Entry 5K8P (X-ray diffraction, 2.20 A resolution); this record covers chains G and H of the 8 polymer chains in the assembly.

[Chain G (and H)]
Molecule: 5-nitroanthranilic acid aminohydrolase
Organism: Bradyrhizobium sp
Notes: EC 3.5.99.8; chain H of this document is another copy of the same molecule, construct and numbering; everything in this record applies to it too
UniProt: D3WZ85 (NAAA_BRASZ); numbering as in UniProt (aligned over 1-425)
Chain sequence (425 residues; row label = number of the first residue in the row):
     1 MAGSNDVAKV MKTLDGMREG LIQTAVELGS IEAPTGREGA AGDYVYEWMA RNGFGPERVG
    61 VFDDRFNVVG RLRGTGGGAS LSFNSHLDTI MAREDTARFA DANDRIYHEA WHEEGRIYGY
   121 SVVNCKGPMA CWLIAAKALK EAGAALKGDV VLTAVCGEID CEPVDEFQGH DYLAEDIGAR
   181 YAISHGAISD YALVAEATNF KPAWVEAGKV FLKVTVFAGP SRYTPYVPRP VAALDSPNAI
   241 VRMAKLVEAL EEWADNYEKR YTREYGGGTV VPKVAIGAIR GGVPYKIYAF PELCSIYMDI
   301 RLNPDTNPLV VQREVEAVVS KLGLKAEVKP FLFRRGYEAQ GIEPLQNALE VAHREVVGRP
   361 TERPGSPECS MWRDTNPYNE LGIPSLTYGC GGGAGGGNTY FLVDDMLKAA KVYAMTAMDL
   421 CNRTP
Unresolved in the structure: 1-4 (chain H: 1-3)
Sequence notes: engineered mutation A289 (Arg in D3WZ85)
Swiss-Prot annotation at these positions:
  - active site: D88, E158 (Proton acceptor)
Metal / ion sites: Zn2+: H86, N124, E196 (together with 6R8)
Residues lining bound ligands: 6R8 ((6R)-6-azanyl-3-nitro-6-oxidanyl-cyclohexa-1,3-diene-1-carboxylic acid): H86, I90, N124, E158, I159, D160, E196, M371, W372, R373, A394

[How chain G and chain H interact]
Residue-residue contacts - 161 pairs, chain G then chain H:
  I90(G) - Y288(H)
  A92(G) - K286(H)
  D95(G) - K286(H)  salt bridge
  T96(G) - L293(H)
  A97(G) - G282(H)  hydrogen bond (backbone-backbone)
  A97(G) - P291(H)
  R98(G) - K286(H)
  R98(G) - Y288(H)  hydrogen bond
  R98(G) - P291(H)
  R98(G) - E292(H)  hydrogen bond (backbone-backbone)
  F99(G) - S221(H)
  F99(G) - E292(H)
  A100(G) - E292(H)  hydrogen bond (backbone-side chain)
  D101(G) - E292(H)
  I159(G) - Y288(H)
  D160(G) - Y223(H)  hydrogen bond
  D160(G) - Y288(H)
  C161(G) - Y285(H)
  C161(G) - K286(H)
  C161(G) - Y288(H)  hydrophobic
  E162(G) - Y285(H)  hydrogen bond (backbone-backbone)
  V164(G) - P284(H)
  F167(G) - P284(H)  hydrophobic
  F167(G) - Y285(H)  hydrophobic
  Y172(G) - Y285(H)  hydrophobic
  F211(G) - I287(H)  hydrophobic
  S221(G) - F99(H)
  R222(G) - G395(H)
  R222(G) - G396(H)  hydrogen bond (side chain-backbone)
  R222(G) - G397(H)
  Y223(G) - D160(H)  hydrogen bond
  Y223(G) - R301(H)  hydrogen bond
  Y223(G) - M371(H)  hydrophobic
  Y223(G) - W372(H)  hydrogen bond (side chain-backbone)
  Y223(G) - G395(H)
  T224(G) - K273(H)
  T224(G) - A275(H)
  T224(G) - D299(H)  hydrogen bond
  P225(G) - K273(H)
  P225(G) - P367(H)
  P225(G) - S370(H)
  P225(G) - M371(H)  hydrophobic
  Y226(G) - P367(H)  hydrophobic
  Y226(G) - E368(H)  hydrogen bond
  Y226(G) - M371(H)  hydrophobic
  Y226(G) - G395(H)
  Y226(G) - G396(H)
  V227(G) - K273(H)  hydrogen bond (backbone-side chain)
  V227(G) - V274(H)
  R229(G) - E251(H)  salt bridge
  R229(G) - A254(H)
  R229(G) - D255(H)  salt bridge
  R229(G) - E258(H)
  R229(G) - V274(H)  hydrogen bond (side chain-backbone)
  P230(G) - D255(H)
  N238(G) - I276(H)  hydrogen bond (side chain-backbone)
  I240(G) - I276(H)
  I240(G) - A278(H)
  I240(G) - I279(H)  hydrophobic
  V241(G) - E251(H)
  A244(G) - A244(H)
  A244(G) - E248(H)
  K245(G) - E248(H)  salt bridge
  E248(G) - K245(H)  salt bridge
  E248(G) - E248(H)
  E251(G) - R229(H)  salt bridge
  E251(G) - V241(H)
  A254(G) - R229(H)
  D255(G) - R229(H)  salt bridge
  D255(G) - P230(H)
  E258(G) - R229(H)
  K273(G) - T224(H)
  K273(G) - P225(H)
  K273(G) - V227(H)  hydrogen bond (side chain-backbone)
  V274(G) - T224(H)
  V274(G) - V227(H)
  V274(G) - R229(H)  hydrogen bond (backbone-side chain)
  A275(G) - T224(H)
  I276(G) - N238(H)  hydrogen bond (backbone-side chain)
  I276(G) - I240(H)
  I276(G) - F290(H)
  I276(G) - P291(H)
  G277(G) - G282(H)
  G277(G) - I287(H)
  G277(G) - P291(H)
  A278(G) - I240(H)
  A278(G) - G281(H)
  A278(G) - G282(H)
  A278(G) - V283(H)
  A278(G) - P284(H)
  I279(G) - I240(H)  hydrophobic
  I279(G) - I279(H)  hydrophobic
  I279(G) - R280(H)
  I279(G) - G281(H)  hydrogen bond (backbone-backbone)
  I279(G) - C294(H)  hydrophobic
  R280(G) - I279(H)
  R280(G) - P284(H)
  G281(G) - A278(H)
  G281(G) - I279(H)  hydrogen bond (backbone-backbone)
  G282(G) - A97(H)  hydrogen bond (backbone-backbone)
  G282(G) - G277(H)
  V283(G) - A97(H)  hydrophobic
  V283(G) - A278(H)
  P284(G) - V164(H)
  P284(G) - F167(H)  hydrophobic
  P284(G) - A278(H)
  P284(G) - R280(H)
  P284(G) - Y297(H)
  Y285(G) - C161(H)
  Y285(G) - E162(H)  hydrogen bond (backbone-backbone)
  Y285(G) - F167(H)  hydrophobic
  Y285(G) - Y172(H)  hydrophobic
  K286(G) - A92(H)
  K286(G) - D95(H)  salt bridge
  K286(G) - R98(H)
  K286(G) - C161(H)
  I287(G) - F211(H)  hydrophobic
  I287(G) - G277(H)
  I287(G) - Y297(H)
  I287(G) - M298(H)
  I287(G) - D299(H)
  Y288(G) - I90(H)
  Y288(G) - R98(H)  hydrogen bond
  Y288(G) - I159(H)
  Y288(G) - D160(H)
  Y288(G) - C161(H)  hydrophobic
  Y288(G) - D299(H)
  F290(G) - I276(H)
  P291(G) - A97(H)
  P291(G) - R98(H)
  P291(G) - I276(H)
  P291(G) - G277(H)
  E292(G) - R98(H)  hydrogen bond (backbone-backbone)
  E292(G) - F99(H)
  E292(G) - A100(H)  hydrogen bond (side chain-backbone)
  L293(G) - T96(H)
  L293(G) - A97(H)
  L293(G) - R98(H)
  C294(G) - I279(H)  hydrophobic
  Y297(G) - P284(H)
  Y297(G) - I287(H)
  M298(G) - I287(H)
  D299(G) - T224(H)  hydrogen bond
  D299(G) - I287(H)
  D299(G) - Y288(H)
  R301(G) - Y223(H)  hydrogen bond
  F331(G) - I287(H)  hydrophobic
  P367(G) - P225(H)
  P367(G) - Y226(H)  hydrophobic
  E368(G) - Y226(H)  hydrogen bond
  S370(G) - P225(H)
  M371(G) - Y223(H)  hydrophobic
  M371(G) - P225(H)  hydrophobic
  M371(G) - Y226(H)  hydrophobic
  W372(G) - Y223(H)  hydrogen bond (backbone-side chain)
  G393(G) - Y226(H)
  G395(G) - R222(H)
  G395(G) - Y223(H)  hydrogen bond (backbone-backbone)
  G395(G) - Y226(H)
  G396(G) - R222(H)  hydrogen bond (backbone-side chain)
  G396(G) - Y226(H)
Also at the interface, not in a pair above, chain G (72 interface residues in all): V247, A289
Also at the interface, not in a pair above, chain H (72 interface residues in all): V247, A289, F331, G393

[Summary]
Chain G and chain H each contribute 72 residues to their interface; the contacts include 31 hydrogen bonds and
8 salt bridges. Polar pairs include D95(G)-K286(H), R229(G)-E251(H) and R229(G)-D255(H). Bound to chain G:
compound 6R8. From UniProt: active-site residues D88(G) and E158(G) on chain G.
Both chains are 5-nitroanthranilic acid aminohydrolase (Bradyrhizobium sp). Entry 5K8P (Zn2+/Tetrahedral
intermediate-bound R289A 5-nitroanthranilate aminohydrolase) was determined by X-ray diffraction (same
publication as 5K8M, 5K8N and 5K8O).
